PDB entry 6TQ8 | X-ray diffraction, 2.50 A resolution | chains A and B of the 4 polymer chains in the assembly

== Chain A (and B) ==
Name: enzyme subunit
From: Starmerella magnoliae
Notes: chain B of this document is another copy of the same molecule, construct and numbering; everything in this record applies to it too
Amino-acid sequence (246 residues; each row starts with the number of its first residue):
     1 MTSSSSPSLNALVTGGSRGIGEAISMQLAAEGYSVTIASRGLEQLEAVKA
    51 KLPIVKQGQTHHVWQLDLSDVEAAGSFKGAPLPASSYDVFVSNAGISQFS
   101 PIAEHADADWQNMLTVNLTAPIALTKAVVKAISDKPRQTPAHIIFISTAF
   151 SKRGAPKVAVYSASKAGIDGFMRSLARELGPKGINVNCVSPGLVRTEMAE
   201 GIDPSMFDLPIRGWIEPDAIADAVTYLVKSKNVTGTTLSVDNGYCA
From the paper describing this entry:
  - conformationally variable residues (loop rearrangement, side-chain flip): Arg18, Thr196 to Trp214

== Interface between chain A and chain B ==
Contacting residue pairs (66; chain A residue first):
  Val71(A) with Gln111(B)
  Pro101(A) with Glu178(B)
  Ile102(A) with Lys126(B); Val129(B), hydrophobic; Leu175(B), hydrophobic; Glu178(B), hydrogen bond (backbone-side chain)
  Ala103(A) with Lys126(B); Lys130(B)
  His105(A) with Lys126(B), hydrogen bond (backbone-side chain)
  Asp107(A) with Lys126(B), salt bridge
  Trp110(A) with Thr119(B); Ile122(B), hydrophobic
  Leu114(A) with Thr119(B)
  Leu118(A) with Leu118(B), hydrophobic
  Thr119(A) with Trp110(B); Leu114(B)
  Ile122(A) with Trp110(B), hydrophobic; Leu114(B), hydrophobic
  Ala123(A) with Trp110(B)
  Lys126(A) with Ile102(B); Ala103(B); His105(B), hydrogen bond (side chain-backbone); Asp107(B), salt bridge
  Val129(A) with Ile102(B), hydrophobic
  Lys130(A) with Ala103(B)
  Ser151(A) with Arg173(B), hydrogen bond (backbone-side chain)
  Lys152(A) with Arg173(B)
  Gly154(A) with Arg173(B); Ser174(B); Arg177(B)
  Ala155(A) with Ser174(B), hydrogen bond (backbone-side chain); Arg177(B)
  Pro156(A) with Arg177(B); Glu178(B)
  Lys157(A) with Glu178(B), hydrogen bond (backbone-side chain)
  Val158(A) with Ser174(B)
  Ala159(A) with Phe171(B), hydrophobic; Ser174(B), hydrogen bond (backbone-side chain); Leu175(B), hydrophobic
  Ser162(A) with Gly170(B)
  Ala163(A) with Gly167(B); Phe171(B), hydrophobic
  Ala166(A) with Ala166(B); Gly170(B)
  Gly167(A) with Ala163(B); Gly167(B)
  Gly170(A) with Ser162(B); Ala163(B); Ala166(B)
  Phe171(A) with Ala159(B); Ala163(B)
  Arg173(A) with Ser151(B), hydrogen bond (side chain-backbone); Lys152(B); Gly154(B)
  Ser174(A) with Gly154(B); Ala155(B), hydrogen bond (side chain-backbone); Val158(B); Ala159(B), hydrogen bond (side chain-backbone); Ser162(B)
  Leu175(A) with Ile102(B), hydrophobic
  Arg177(A) with Gly154(B); Pro156(B)
  Glu178(A) with Pro101(B); Ile102(B), hydrogen bond (side chain-backbone); Pro156(B); Lys157(B), hydrogen bond (side chain-backbone)
Other interface residues (no listed pair), chain A (38 interface residues in all): Ser100, Ala106, Gln111, Val160
Other interface residues (no listed pair), chain B (40 interface residues in all): Val71, Glu72, Ser100, Ala106, Ala123, Arg153, Val160

== In short ==
38 residues of chain A and 40 residues of chain B are in contact, with 12 hydrogen bonds and 2 salt bridges.
Among the polar pairs are Asp107(A)-Lys126(B), Ile102(A)-Glu178(B) and His105(A)-Lys126(B). From the paper:
conformational variability at Arg18(A) and Thr196(A).
Both chains are enzyme subunit (Starmerella magnoliae). Entry 6TQ8 (Alcohol dehydrogenase from Candida
magnoliae DSMZ 70638 (ADHA): thermostable 10fold mutant) was determined by X-ray diffraction together with
6TQ3 from the same study.
